PDB entry 5NI1 | electron microscopy, 3.20 A resolution | chains A and B of the 4 polymer chains in the assembly

[Chain A]
Name: Hemoglobin subunit alpha
Source organism: Homo sapiens
Reference sequence: P69905 (HBA_HUMAN); residues 1-141 here correspond to UniProt positions 2-142 (UniProt number = residue number + 1)
Chain sequence (141 residues; row label = number of the first residue in the row):
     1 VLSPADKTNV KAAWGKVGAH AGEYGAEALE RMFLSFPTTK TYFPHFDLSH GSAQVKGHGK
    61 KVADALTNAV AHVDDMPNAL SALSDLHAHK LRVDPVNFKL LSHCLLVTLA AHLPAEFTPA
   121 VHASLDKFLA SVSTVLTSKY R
Ion coordination: heme Fe near His-87 (its only coordinating residue here)
Residues lining bound ligands: heme (HEM): Thr-39, Tyr-42, Phe-43, His-45, Phe-46, His-58, Lys-61, Val-62, Ala-65, Leu-66, Leu-83, Leu-86, His-87, Leu-91, Val-93, Asn-97, Phe-98, Leu-101, Leu-136
Curated features (UniProtKB/Swiss-Prot):
  - binding site (O2): His-58
  - binding site (heme b): His-87
  - site: Thr-8, Asn-9 (Microbial infection: Cleavage), Lys-11 (Not glycated), Ala-13, Trp-14 (Microbial infection: Cleavage), Tyr-24, Gly-25 (Microbial infection: Cleavage), Leu-29, Glu-30 (Microbial infection: Cleavage), His-45, Phe-46 (Microbial infection: Cleavage), Asp-47, Leu-48 (Microbial infection: Cleavage), Ser-52, Ala-53 (Microbial infection: Cleavage), Val-55, Lys-56 (Microbial infection: Cleavage), Lys-56 (Not glycated), Gly-59, Lys-60 (Microbial infection: Cleavage), Lys-60 (Not glycated), Lys-90 (Not glycated), Leu-91, Arg-92 (Microbial infection: Cleavage), Lys-99 (Not glycated), Leu-106, Val-107 (Microbial infection: Cleavage), Thr-108, Leu-109 (Microbial infection: Cleavage), Val-121, His-122 (Microbial infection: Cleavage), Ser-133, Thr-134 (Microbial infection: Cleavage)
  - modified residue: Ser-3 (Phosphoserine), Lys-7 (N6-succinyllysine), Thr-8 (Phosphothreonine), Lys-11 (N6-succinyllysine), Lys-16 (N6-acetyllysine), Tyr-24 (Phosphotyrosine), Ser-35 (Phosphoserine), Lys-40 (N6-succinyllysine), Ser-49 (Phosphoserine), Ser-102 (Phosphoserine), Thr-108 (Phosphothreonine), Ser-124 (Phosphoserine), Ser-131 (Phosphoserine), Thr-134 (Phosphothreonine), Thr-137 (Phosphothreonine), Ser-138 (Phosphoserine)
  - glycosylation (N-linked (Glc) (glycation) lysine): Lys-7, Lys-16, Lys-40, Lys-61

[Chain B]
Name: Hemoglobin subunit beta
Source organism: Homo sapiens
Reference sequence: P68871 (HBB_HUMAN); residues 1-146 here correspond to UniProt positions 2-147 (UniProt number = residue number + 1)
Chain sequence (146 residues; numbered 1 to 146; the number before each row is that of its first residue):
     1 VHLTPEEKSA VTALWGKVNV DEVGGEALGR LLVVYPWTQR FFESFGDLST PDAVMGNPKV
    61 KAHGKKVLGA FSDGLAHLDN LKGTFATLSE LHCDKLHVDP ENFRLLGNVL VCVLAHHFGK
   121 EFTPPVQAAY QKVVAGVANA LAHKYH
Ion coordination: heme Fe near His-92 (its only coordinating residue here)
Residues lining bound ligands: heme (HEM): Leu-31, Thr-38, Phe-41, Phe-42, Phe-45, His-63, Lys-66, Val-67, Ala-70, Phe-71, Phe-85, Leu-88, Leu-91, His-92, Leu-96, Val-98, Asn-102, Phe-103, Leu-106, Leu-141
Curated features (UniProtKB/Swiss-Prot):
  - binding site ((2R)-2,3-bisphosphoglycerate): Val-1, His-2, Lys-82, His-143
  - binding site (heme b): His-63, His-92
  - site: Glu-7, Lys-8 (Microbial infection: Cleavage), Gly-25, Glu-26 (Microbial infection: Cleavage), Gly-29, Arg-30 (Microbial infection: Cleavage), Tyr-35, Pro-36 (Microbial infection: Cleavage), Trp-37, Thr-38 (Microbial infection: Cleavage), Phe-45, Gly-46 (Microbial infection: Cleavage), Asp-52, Ala-53 (Microbial infection: Cleavage), Gly-56, Asn-57 (Microbial infection: Cleavage), Lys-59 (Not glycated), Phe-71, Ser-72 (Microbial infection: Cleavage), Gly-74, Leu-75 (Microbial infection: Cleavage), Lys-82 (Not glycated), Thr-84, Phe-85 (Microbial infection: Cleavage), His-92, Cys-93 (Microbial infection: Cleavage), Lys-95 (Not glycated), Arg-104, Leu-105 (Microbial infection: Cleavage), Leu-110, Val-111 (Microbial infection: Cleavage), Gly-119, Lys-120 (Microbial infection: Cleavage), Phe-122, Thr-123 (Microbial infection: Cleavage), Ala-128, Ala-129 (Microbial infection: Cleavage) and 2 more in UniProt
  - modified residue: Val-1 (N-acetylvaline), Ser-9 (Phosphoserine), Thr-12 (Phosphothreonine), Ser-44 (Phosphoserine), Thr-50 (Phosphothreonine), Lys-59 (N6-acetyllysine), Lys-82 (N6-acetyllysine), Thr-87 (Phosphothreonine), Cys-93 (S-nitrosocysteine), Lys-144 (N6-acetyllysine)
  - glycosylation: Val-1 (N-linked (Glc) (glycation) valine), Lys-8 (N-linked (Glc) (glycation) lysine), Lys-17 (N-linked (Glc) (glycation) lysine), Lys-66 (N-linked (Glc) (glycation) lysine), Lys-120 (N-linked (Glc) (glycation) lysine), Lys-144 (N-linked (Glc) (glycation) lysine)

[Chain A / chain B interface]
Residue-residue contacts - 26 pairs, chain A then chain B:
  Arg-31(A) with Phe-122(B), hydrogen bond (side chain-backbone); Pro-124(B); Gln-127(B), hydrogen bond
  Leu-34(A) with Pro-124(B), hydrophobic
  Ser-35(A) with Gln-127(B); Ala-128(B)
  Phe-36(A) with Gln-131(B)
  His-103(A) with Asn-108(B), hydrogen bond; Gln-131(B), hydrogen bond
  Cys-104(A) with Gln-127(B)
  Val-107(A) with Val-111(B), hydrophobic; Cys-112(B), hydrophobic
  Ala-110(A) with Ala-115(B); His-116(B)
  Ala-111(A) with Ala-115(B); Gly-119(B)
  His-112(A) with Lys-120(B)
  Pro-114(A) with His-116(B), hydrogen bond (backbone-side chain)
  Phe-117(A) with Arg-30(B), hydrogen bond (backbone-side chain)
  Thr-118(A) with Arg-30(B)
  Pro-119(A) with Arg-30(B); Met-55(B), hydrophobic
  His-122(A) with Arg-30(B), hydrogen bond; Val-34(B)
  Ala-123(A) with Val-34(B), hydrophobic
  Asp-126(A) with Tyr-35(B)
Interface residues without a listed pair, chain A (19 interface residues in all): Lys-99, Leu-106
Interface residues without a listed pair, chain B (21 interface residues in all): Val-33, Glu-101, Arg-104, Thr-123, Pro-125

[Summary]
The interface between chain A and chain B involves 19 residues on one side and 21 on the other; the contacts
include 7 hydrogen bonds. Polar pairs include Arg-31(A)/Phe-122(B), Arg-31(A)/Gln-127(B) and
His-103(A)/Asn-108(B). Bound to chain A: heme. Ligands of chain B: heme.
Here chain A is Hemoglobin subunit alpha and chain B is Hemoglobin subunit beta, both from Homo sapiens. Entry
5NI1 (CryoEM structure of haemoglobin at 3.2 A) was determined by electron microscopy.
